2GPV - chains B and D of the 6 polymer chains in the assembly; structure by X-ray diffraction, 2.85 A resolution.

[Chain B (and D)]
Molecule: Estrogen-related receptor gamma
From: Homo sapiens
Notes: fragment: Ligand Binding Domain (residues 229-458); chain D of this document is another copy of the same molecule, construct and numbering; everything in this record applies to it too
UniProtKB: P62508 (ERR3_HUMAN); residue numbers follow UniProt; this construct covers 229-458
Sequence (230 residues; each row starts with the number of its first residue):
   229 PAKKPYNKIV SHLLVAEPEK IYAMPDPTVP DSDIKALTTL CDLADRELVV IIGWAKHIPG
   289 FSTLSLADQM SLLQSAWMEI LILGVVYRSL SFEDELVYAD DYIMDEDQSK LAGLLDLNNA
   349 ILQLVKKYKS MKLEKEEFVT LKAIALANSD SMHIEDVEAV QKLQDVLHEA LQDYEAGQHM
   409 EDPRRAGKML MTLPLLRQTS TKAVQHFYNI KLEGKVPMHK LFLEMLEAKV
Unresolved in the structure: 229-232, 456-458 (chain D: 229-232, 442-458)
Residues lining bound ligands: 4-hydroxytamoxifen (OHT): L265, L268, C269, L271, A272, D273, E275, L276, W305, M306, L309, V313, R316, Y326, L342, L345, I349, A431, H434, F435, I438

[Chain B / chain D interface]
Contacting residue pairs - 28 pairs, chain B then chain D:
  P258(B) - A295(D)
  D259(B) - E383(D)
  D261(B) - Q302(D)
  K338(B) - H381(D)
  L339(B) - H381(D)
  L440(B) - Y436(D)
  L440(B) - K439(D)  hydrogen bond (backbone-side chain)
  L440(B) - L440(D)  hydrophobic
  E441(B) - Y436(D)  hydrogen bond (backbone-side chain)
  K443(B) - Q302(D)
  K443(B) - Y436(D)
  M446(B) - W305(D)  hydrophobic
  H447(B) - M298(D)
  H447(B) - Q302(D)
  F450(B) - I280(D)  hydrophobic
  F450(B) - M298(D)  hydrophobic
  F450(B) - L301(D)  hydrophobic
  L451(B) - M298(D)
  M453(B) - V277(D)
  M453(B) - I280(D)  hydrophobic
  M453(B) - K284(D)  hydrogen bond (backbone-side chain)
  L454(B) - I280(D)  hydrophobic
  L454(B) - K284(D)
  L454(B) - L294(D)
  L454(B) - Q297(D)
  L454(B) - M298(D)  hydrophobic
  L454(B) - L301(D)  hydrophobic
  E455(B) - L294(D)
Also at the interface, not in a pair above, chain B (18 interface residues in all): I262, G442, L449
Also at the interface, not in a pair above, chain D (17 interface residues in all): G281, F289

[In short]
The interface between chain B and chain D involves 18 residues on one side and 17 on the other, with 3
hydrogen bonds. Polar pairs include L440(B)-K439(D), E441(B)-Y436(D) and M453(B)-K284(D). Chain B binds
4-hydroxytamoxifen.
Chain B and chain D are both Estrogen-related receptor gamma (Homo sapiens); the structure, Estrogen Related
Receptor-gamma ligand binding domain complexed with 4-hydroxy-tamoxifen and a SMRT peptide, was determined by
X-ray diffraction (same publication as 2GP7, 2GPO, 2GPP and 2GPU).
